Entry 6OEP (electron microscopy, 3.70 A resolution); this record covers chains A and I of the 8 polymer chains in the assembly.

[Chain A]
Molecule: V(D)J recombination-activating protein 1
From: Mus musculus
Notes: EC 3.1.-.-, 2.3.2.27
UniProtKB: P15919 (RAG1_MOUSE); numbering as in UniProt (aligned over 1-1040)
Chain sequence (1040 residues; numbered 1 to 1040; the number before each row is that of its first residue):
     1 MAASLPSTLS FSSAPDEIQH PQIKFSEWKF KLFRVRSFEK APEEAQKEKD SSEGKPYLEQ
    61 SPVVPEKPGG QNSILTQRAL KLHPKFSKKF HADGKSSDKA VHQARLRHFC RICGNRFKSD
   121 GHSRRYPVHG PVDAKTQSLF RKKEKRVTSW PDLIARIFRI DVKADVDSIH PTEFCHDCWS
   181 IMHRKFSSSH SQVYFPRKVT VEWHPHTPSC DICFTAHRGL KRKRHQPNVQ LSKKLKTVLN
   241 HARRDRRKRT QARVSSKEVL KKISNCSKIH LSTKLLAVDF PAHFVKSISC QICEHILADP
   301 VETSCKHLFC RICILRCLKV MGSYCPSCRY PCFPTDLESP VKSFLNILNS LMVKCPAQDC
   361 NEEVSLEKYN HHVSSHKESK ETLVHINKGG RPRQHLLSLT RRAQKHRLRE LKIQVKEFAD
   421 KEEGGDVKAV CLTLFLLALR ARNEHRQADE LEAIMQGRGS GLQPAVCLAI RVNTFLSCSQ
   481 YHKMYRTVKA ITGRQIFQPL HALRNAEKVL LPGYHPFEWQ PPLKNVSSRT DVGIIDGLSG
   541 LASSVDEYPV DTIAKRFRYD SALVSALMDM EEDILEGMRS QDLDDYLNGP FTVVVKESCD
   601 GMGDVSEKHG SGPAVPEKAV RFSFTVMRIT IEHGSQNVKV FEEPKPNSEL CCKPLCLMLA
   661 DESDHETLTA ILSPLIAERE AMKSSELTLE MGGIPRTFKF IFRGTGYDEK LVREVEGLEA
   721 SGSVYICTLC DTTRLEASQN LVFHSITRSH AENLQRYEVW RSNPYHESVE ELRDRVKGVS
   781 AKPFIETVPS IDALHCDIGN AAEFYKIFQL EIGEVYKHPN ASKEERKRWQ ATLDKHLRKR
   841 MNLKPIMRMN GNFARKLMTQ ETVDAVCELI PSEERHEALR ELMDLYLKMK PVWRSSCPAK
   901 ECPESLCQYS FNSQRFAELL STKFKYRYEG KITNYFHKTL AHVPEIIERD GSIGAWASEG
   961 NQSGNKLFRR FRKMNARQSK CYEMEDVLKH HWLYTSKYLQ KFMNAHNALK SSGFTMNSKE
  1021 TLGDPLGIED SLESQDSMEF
Disordered / not traced: 1-400, 609-612, 1009-1040
Sequence notes: engineered mutation Gln962 (Glu in P15919)
Swiss-Prot annotation at these positions:
  - zinc finger: Cys290 to Arg329 (RING-type), Leu351 to Lys380 (RAG1-type)
  - DNA-binding region: Gly389 to Gln456 (NBD)
  - binding site (Zn(2+)): Cys266, His270, Cys290, Cys293, His295, Cys305, His307, Cys310, Cys313, Cys325, Cys328, Cys355, Cys360, His372, His376
  - binding site (a divalent metal cation): Asp600, Asp708
  - site: Trp893 (Essential for DNA hairpin formation, participates in base-stacking interactions near the cleavage site)
  - cross-link: Lys233 (Glycyl lysine isopeptide (Lys-Gly) (interchain with G-Cter in ubiquitin))
  - mutagenesis: Lys233 (K233M: Abolishes autoubiquitination), His307 (H307A: Displays lower E3 ligase activity and affects the joining step of V(D)J recombination), Cys325 (C325G: Loss of E3 ligase activity and affects the joining step of V(D)J recombination), Arg391 (R391A: Defects in converting nicked products to hairpins; R391L: Impairs DNA-binding and hairpin formation while maintaining some nicking activity), Arg393 (R393A: Impairs DNA-binding and hairpin formation while maintaining some nicking activity), Arg401 (R401A: Allows robust hairpin activity), Arg402 (R402A: Defects in converting nicked products to hairpins), Lys405 (K405A: Reduced hairpin activity), His406 (H406A: Allows robust hairpin activity), Arg407 (R407A: Impairs DNA-binding and reduces hairpin formation without affecting nicking activity), Asn443 (N443A: Impairs DNA-binding; when associated with A-445), His445 (H445A: Impairs DNA-binding; when associated with A-443), 22 further mutagenesis entries in UniProt
Ion coordination: Ca2+ site 1: Asp600, Gln962 (shared with DC17(I) of chain I); Ca2+ site 2: Asp600, Asp708 (shared with DA16(I), DC17(I) of chain I); Zn2+: Cys727, Cys730, His937, His942
From the paper describing this entry:
  - mutagenesis - E962Q: abolished catalytic activity (citing earlier work)
  - mutagenesis - R848A: increased catalytic activity

[Chain I]
Molecule: 50-nt DNA strand
Sequence (50 nucleotides; row label = number of the first residue in the row; numbers below 1 keep their minus sign (DC-3 is residue -3)):
    -3 CCTGGATCTG GCCTGTCTTA CACAGTGATA CAGCCCTTAA CAAAAACCCG
Disordered / not traced: -3 to 0
Ion coordination: Ca2+ site 1: DA16, DC17 (shared with Asp600(A), Asp708(A) of chain A); Ca2+ site 2: DC17 (shared with Asp600(A), Gln962(A) of chain A)

[Interface between chain A and chain I]
Pairs across the interface (29; chain A residue first):
  Arg440(A) with DC32(I), sugar contact
  Ala441(A) with DC32(I), phosphate contact; DT33(I), phosphate contact
  His445(A) with DC31(I), phosphate contact
  Asp600(A) with DC17(I), phosphate contact
  Gly603(A) with DC17(I), phosphate contact; DA18(I), phosphate contact
  Asp708(A) with DA16(I), phosphate contact
  Glu709(A) with DT15(I), phosphate contact; DA16(I), phosphate contact
  Ser721(A) with DT15(I), hydrogen bond to the sugar
  Arg734(A) with DT14(I), sugar contact
  His795(A) with DA16(I), phosphate contact; DC17(I), salt bridge to the phosphate
  Arg848(A) with DC17(I), base contact; DA18(I), base contact
  Asn852(A) with DA20(I), phosphate contact
  Lys931(A) with DC13(I), phosphate contact; DT14(I), salt bridge to the phosphate
  Thr933(A) with DT14(I), phosphate contact; DT15(I), hydrogen bond to the phosphate
  Asn934(A) with DT14(I), hydrogen bond to the phosphate; DT15(I), hydrogen bond to the phosphate
  Tyr935(A) with DT15(I), phosphate contact; DA16(I), hydrogen bond to the phosphate
  Lys966(A) with DA20(I), sugar contact; DG21(I), salt bridge to the phosphate
  Arg969(A) with DA18(I), salt bridge to the phosphate
  Arg970(A) with DG21(I), salt bridge to the phosphate
Other interface residues (no listed pair), chain A (26 interface residues in all): Leu437, Asn443, Gly601, Met602, Ile846, Ile932, Gln962

[In short]
The interface between chain A and chain I involves 26 residues on one side and 11 on the other; the contacts
include 5 hydrogen bonds and 5 salt bridges. Polar contacts include Ser721(A)-DT15(I), Thr933(A)-DT15(I) and
Asn934(A)-DT14(I). The paper reports that E962Q of chain A abolishes catalytic activity; R848A of chain A
increases catalytic activity.
Chain A is V(D)J recombination-activating protein 1 (Mus musculus) and chain I is a 50-nt DNA strand; the
structure, Cryo-EM structure of mouse RAG1/2 12RSS-NFC/23RSS-PRC complex (DNA1), was determined by electron
microscopy together with 6OEM, 6OEN, 6OEO, 6OEQ, 6OER and 6V0V from the same study.
